PDB entry 4H6D | X-ray diffraction, 2.90 A resolution | chains F and A

# Chain F (and A)
Name: Pyrimidine precursor biosynthesis enzyme THI5
Source organism: Saccharomyces cerevisiae
Notes: chain A of this document is another copy of the same molecule, construct and numbering; everything in this record applies to it too
Reference sequence: P43534 (THI5_YEAST); residue numbers follow UniProt; this construct covers 1-340
Amino-acid sequence (346 residues; numbered 1 to 346; the number before each row is that of its first residue):
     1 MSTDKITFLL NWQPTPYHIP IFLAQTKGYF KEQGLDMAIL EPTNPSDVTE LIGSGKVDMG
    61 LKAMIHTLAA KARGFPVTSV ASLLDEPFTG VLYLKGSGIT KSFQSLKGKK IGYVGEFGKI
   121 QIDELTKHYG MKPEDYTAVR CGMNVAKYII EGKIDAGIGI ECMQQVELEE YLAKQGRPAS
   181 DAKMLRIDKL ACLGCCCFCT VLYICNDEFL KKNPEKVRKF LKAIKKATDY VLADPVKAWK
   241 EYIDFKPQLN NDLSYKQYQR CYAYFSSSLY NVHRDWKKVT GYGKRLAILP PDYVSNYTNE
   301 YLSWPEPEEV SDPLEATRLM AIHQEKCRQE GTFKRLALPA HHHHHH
Not modelled in the structure: 1-3, 190-194, 339-346 (chain A: 1-3, 186-194, 309-311, 322-330, 339-346)
Construct notes: engineered mutation Lys101 (Glu in P43534), Ser102 (Asp in P43534), Thr317 (Gln in P43534); expression tag (341-346)
Swiss-Prot annotation at these positions:
  - motif: Cys195 to Cys199 (CCCFC)
  - active site: His66
  - binding site (pyridoxal 5'-phosphate): Gly115 to Gly118
  - modified residue: Lys62 (N6-(pyridoxal phosphate)lysine)
  - mutagenesis: Asn11 (N11A: Unable to sustain growth in thiamine-free medium), Trp12 (W12A: Unable to sustain growth in thiamine-free medium), Lys62 (K62A: Unable to sustain growth in thiamine-free medium), His66 (H66A: Unable to sustain growth in thiamine-free medium), Cys195 (C195A: Attenuates the coordination of ion and is unable to sustain growth in thiamine-free medium), Cys196 (C196A: Attenuates the coordination of ion and is unable to sustain growth in thiamine-free medium), Cys197 (C197A: Attenuates the coordination of ion and is unable to sustain growth in thiamine-free medium), Cys199 (C199A: Attenuates the coordination of ion and is unable to sustain growth in thiamine-free medium)
From the paper describing this entry:
  - binding site for pyridoxal phosphate: Lys62
  - mutagenesis - N11A, W12A, K62A, H66A, C195A, C196A, C197A, C199A: abolished growth in response to thiamin-free medium

# Interface between chain F and chain A
Residue-residue contacts (50):
  Asp4(F) - Glu50(A)
  Lys5(F) - Asp47(A)  salt bridge
  Lys5(F) - Glu50(A)
  Lys5(F) - Lys56(A)  hydrogen bond (backbone-side chain)
  Thr7(F) - Leu51(A)
  Gln13(F) - Gln248(A)  hydrogen bond
  Phe22(F) - Thr43(A)
  Met37(F) - Asp47(A)
  Ala38(F) - Asp47(A)
  Ala38(F) - Leu51(A)  hydrophobic
  Ile39(F) - Thr43(A)  hydrogen bond (backbone-side chain)
  Leu40(F) - Leu40(A)  hydrophobic
  Leu40(F) - Glu41(A)
  Glu41(F) - Leu40(A)
  Glu41(F) - Glu41(A)  hydrogen bond (backbone-backbone)
  Glu41(F) - Pro42(A)
  Glu41(F) - Thr43(A)  hydrogen bond
  Pro42(F) - Glu41(A)
  Thr43(F) - Phe22(A)
  Thr43(F) - Ile39(A)  hydrogen bond (side chain-backbone)
  Thr43(F) - Glu41(A)  hydrogen bond
  Thr43(F) - Phe245(A)
  Thr43(F) - Lys246(A)
  Asp47(F) - Lys5(A)  salt bridge
  Asp47(F) - Met37(A)
  Asp47(F) - Ala38(A)
  Glu50(F) - Asp4(A)
  Glu50(F) - Lys5(A)
  Leu51(F) - Thr7(A)
  Leu51(F) - Ala38(A)  hydrophobic
  Lys56(F) - Lys5(A)  hydrogen bond (side chain-backbone)
  Lys56(F) - Lys56(A)
  Lys56(F) - Asp58(A)  salt bridge
  Asp58(F) - Lys56(A)  salt bridge
  Asn144(F) - Asp244(A)  hydrogen bond (side chain-backbone)
  Asn144(F) - Phe245(A)  hydrogen bond (side chain-backbone)
  Asn144(F) - Pro247(A)
  Lys147(F) - Asp244(A)  salt bridge
  Lys147(F) - Pro247(A)
  Tyr148(F) - Asp244(A)  hydrogen bond (side chain-backbone)
  Lys153(F) - Asp244(A)  salt bridge
  Asp244(F) - Asn144(A)  hydrogen bond (backbone-side chain)
  Asp244(F) - Lys147(A)  salt bridge
  Asp244(F) - Tyr148(A)  hydrogen bond (backbone-side chain)
  Asp244(F) - Lys153(A)  salt bridge
  Phe245(F) - Thr43(A)
  Phe245(F) - Asn144(A)  hydrogen bond (backbone-side chain)
  Pro247(F) - Asn144(A)
  Pro247(F) - Lys147(A)
  Gln248(F) - Gln13(A)  hydrogen bond
Also at the interface, not in a pair above, chain F (29 interface residues in all): Leu9, Met143, Ile243, Lys246
Also at the interface, not in a pair above, chain A (29 interface residues in all): Leu9, Met143, Ile243

# Summary
The chain F/chain A interface involves 29 residues from each chain, with 15 hydrogen bonds and 8 salt bridges.
Among the polar pairs are Lys5(F)-Asp47(A), Lys56(F)-Asp58(A) and Lys147(F)-Asp244(A). From the paper: a
binding site for pyridoxal phosphate at Lys62(F); N11A, W12A and K62A of chain F, among others, abolish growth
in response to thiamin-free medium; 8 substitutions were tested in all.
Both chains are Pyrimidine precursor biosynthesis enzyme THI5 (Saccharomyces cerevisiae). Entry 4H6D (Crystal
structure of PLP-soaked HMP synthase Thi5 from S. cerevisiae) was determined by X-ray diffraction (same
publication as 4H65 and 4H67).
